Entry 9C6G (electron microscopy, 4.26 A resolution (low resolution: residue-level contacts below are approximate; hydrogen-bond / salt-bridge calls are withheld)); this record covers chains 0 and C of the 12 polymer chains in the assembly.

Chain 0:
Protein: DNA replication licensing factor MCM4
From: Homo sapiens
Notes: EC 3.6.4.12
UniProtKB: P33991 (MCM4_HUMAN); residue numbers follow UniProt; this construct covers 1-863
Chain sequence (863 residues; numbered 1 to 863; the number before each row is that of its first residue):
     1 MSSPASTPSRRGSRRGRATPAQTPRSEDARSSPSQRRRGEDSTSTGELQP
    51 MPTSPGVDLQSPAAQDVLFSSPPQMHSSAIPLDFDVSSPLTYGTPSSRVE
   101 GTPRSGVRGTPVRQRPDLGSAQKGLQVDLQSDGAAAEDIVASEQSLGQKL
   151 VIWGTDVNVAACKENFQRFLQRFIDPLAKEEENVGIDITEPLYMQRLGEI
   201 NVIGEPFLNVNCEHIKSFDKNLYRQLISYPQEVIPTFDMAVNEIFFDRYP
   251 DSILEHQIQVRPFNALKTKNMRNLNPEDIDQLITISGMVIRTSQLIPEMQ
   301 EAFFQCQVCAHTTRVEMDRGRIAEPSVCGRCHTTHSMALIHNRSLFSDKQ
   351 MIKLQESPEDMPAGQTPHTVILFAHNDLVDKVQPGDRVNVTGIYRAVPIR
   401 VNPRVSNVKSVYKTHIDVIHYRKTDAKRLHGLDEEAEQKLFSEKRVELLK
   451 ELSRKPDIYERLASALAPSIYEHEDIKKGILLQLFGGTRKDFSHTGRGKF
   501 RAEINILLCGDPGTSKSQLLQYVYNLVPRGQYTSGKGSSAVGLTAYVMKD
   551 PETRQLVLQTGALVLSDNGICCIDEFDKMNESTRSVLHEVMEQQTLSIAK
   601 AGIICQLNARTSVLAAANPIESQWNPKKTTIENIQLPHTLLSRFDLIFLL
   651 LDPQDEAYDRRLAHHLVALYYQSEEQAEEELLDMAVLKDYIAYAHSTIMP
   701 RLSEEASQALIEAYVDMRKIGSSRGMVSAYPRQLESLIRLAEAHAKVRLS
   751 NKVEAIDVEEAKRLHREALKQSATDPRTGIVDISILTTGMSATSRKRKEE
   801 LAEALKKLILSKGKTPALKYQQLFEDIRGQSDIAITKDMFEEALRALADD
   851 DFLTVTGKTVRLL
Unresolved in the structure: 1-149, 176-192, 422-440, 486-510, 619-637, 671-681, 723-727, 775-863
Curated features (UniProtKB/Swiss-Prot):
  - motif: Ser642 to Asp645 (Arginine finger)
  - binding site (ATP): Tyr471, Arg497, Lys516, Ser517, Asn618, Arg643, Arg732, Glu735
  - modified residue: Ser2 (N-acetylserine), Ser6 (Phosphoserine), Thr7 (Phosphothreonine), Thr19 (Phosphothreonine), Ser26 (Phosphoserine), Ser31 (Phosphoserine), Ser32 (Phosphoserine), Ser34 (Phosphoserine), Thr102 (Phosphothreonine), Ser105 (Phosphoserine), Thr110 (Phosphothreonine), Ser120 (Phosphoserine), Ser131 (Phosphoserine), Ser142 (Phosphoserine), Ser145 (Phosphoserine), Lys220 (N6-acetyllysine), Lys450 (N6-acetyllysine), Lys858 (N6-acetyllysine)
  - cross-link (Glycyl lysine isopeptide (Lys-Gly)): Lys439 (interchain with G-Cter in SUMO2), Lys798 (interchain with G-Cter in SUMO2)
  - mutagenesis: Gly364 (G364R: Reduced MCM complex DNA helicase activity. No effect on MCM complex formation. No effect on MCM complex ssDNA binding and ATPase activity)

Chain C:
Protein: DNA replication licensing factor MCM7
From: Homo sapiens
Notes: EC 3.6.4.12
UniProtKB: P33993 (MCM7_HUMAN); numbering as in UniProt (aligned over 1-719)
Chain sequence (719 residues; each row starts with the number of its first residue):
     1 MALKDYALEKEKVKKFLQEFYQDDELGKKQFKYGNQLVRLAHREQVALYV
    51 DLDDVAEDDPELVDSICENARRYAKLFADAVQELLPQYKEREVVNKDVLD
   101 VYIEHRLMMEQRSRDPGMVRSPQNQYPAELMRRFELYFQGPSSNKPRVIR
   151 EVRADSVGKLVTVRGIVTRVSEVKPKMVVATYTCDQCGAETYQPIQSPTF
   201 MPLIMCPSQECQTNRSGGRLYLQTRGSRFIKFQEMKMQEHSDQVPVGNIP
   251 RSITVLVEGENTRIAQPGDHVSVTGIFLPILRTGFRQVVQGLLSETYLEA
   301 HRIVKMNKSEDDESGAGELTREELRQIAEEDFYEKLAASIAPEIYGHEDV
   351 KKALLLLLVGGVDQSPRGMKIRGNINICLMGDPGVAKSQLLSYIDRLAPR
   401 SQYTTGRGSSGVGLTAAVLRDSVSGELTLEGGALVLADQGVCCIDEFDKM
   451 AEADRTAIHEVMEQQTISIAKAGILTTLNARCSILAAANPAYGRYNPRRS
   501 LEQNIQLPAALLSRFDLLWLIQDRPDRDNDLRLAQHITYVHQHSRQPPSQ
   551 FEPLDMKLMRRYIAMCREKQPMVPESLADYITAAYVEMRREAWASKDATY
   601 TSARTLLAILRLSTALARLRMVDVVEKEDVNEAIRLMEMSKDSLLGDKGQ
   651 TARTQRPADVIFATVRELVSGGRSVRFSEAEQRCVSRGFTPAQFQAALDE
   701 YEELNVWQVNASRTRITFV
Unresolved in the structure: 1-2, 115-119, 284-289, 312-319, 645-719
Disulfides: Cys442-Cys482
Curated features (UniProtKB/Swiss-Prot):
  - motif: Ser513 to Asp516 (Arginine finger)
  - binding site (ATP): Tyr345, Gly384, Ala386, Lys387, Ser388, Asn489, Arg514, Arg604
  - modified residue: Ala2 (N-acetylalanine), Ser121 (Phosphoserine), Ser314 (Phosphoserine), Ser365 (Phosphoserine), Ser500 (Phosphoserine), Ser678 (Phosphoserine)
  - cross-link (Glycyl lysine isopeptide (Lys-Gly)): Lys15 (interchain with G-Cter in SUMO2), Lys28 (interchain with G-Cter in SUMO2)

Interface between chain 0 and chain C:
Residue-residue contacts (67; chain 0 residue first):
  Asp156(0) - Val101(C)
  Asp156(0) - His105(C)
  Ser228(0) - Val98(C)
  Ser228(0) - Arg225(C)
  Tyr229(0) - Val98(C)
  Tyr229(0) - Val101(C)
  Tyr229(0) - Tyr102(C)
  Tyr229(0) - Arg225(C)
  Pro230(0) - Arg225(C)
  Gln231(0) - Arg225(C)
  Glu232(0) - Arg225(C)
  Leu274(0) - Arg263(C)
  Asn275(0) - Arg263(C)
  Pro276(0) - Pro175(C)
  Pro276(0) - Lys231(C)
  Glu277(0) - Asp97(C)
  Ile279(0) - Thr224(C)
  Ile279(0) - Arg225(C)
  Ile279(0) - Ser227(C)
  Ile279(0) - Phe229(C)
  Asp280(0) - Arg225(C)
  Gln281(0) - Val98(C)
  Arg321(0) - Asp185(C)
  Glu324(0) - Tyr221(C)
  Val327(0) - Tyr221(C)
  Gln355(0) - Leu475(C)
  Ala363(0) - Thr477(C)
  Gly364(0) - Thr477(C)
  Gln365(0) - Gln266(C)
  Thr366(0) - Glu172(C)
  Thr366(0) - Thr476(C)
  Pro367(0) - Leu475(C)
  His368(0) - Glu172(C)
  Arg395(0) - Thr224(C)
  Ala396(0) - Thr224(C)
  Ser406(0) - Met201(C)
  Ser406(0) - Pro202(C)
  Asn407(0) - Thr199(C)
  Asn407(0) - Phe200(C)
  Val408(0) - Thr199(C)
  Val408(0) - Phe200(C)
  Val408(0) - Pro202(C)
  Lys409(0) - Pro198(C)
  Lys409(0) - Phe200(C)
  Lys409(0) - Glu426(C)
  Ser410(0) - Lys176(C)
  Ser410(0) - Met177(C)
  Ser410(0) - Ile195(C)
  Ser410(0) - Ser197(C)
  Ser410(0) - Pro198(C)
  Ser410(0) - Phe200(C)
  Val411(0) - Lys174(C)
  Val411(0) - Pro175(C)
  Tyr412(0) - Pro175(C)
  Tyr412(0) - Met177(C)
  Tyr412(0) - Phe200(C)
  Ser517(0) - Arg514(C)
  Gln521(0) - Thr466(C)
  Tyr524(0) - Ser468(C)
  Gln531(0) - Ser468(C)
  Tyr532(0) - Glu463(C)
  Tyr546(0) - Lys471(C)
  Asp652(0) - Trp593(C)
  Glu656(0) - Val586(C)
  Asp659(0) - Arg589(C)
  Ala663(0) - Leu606(C)
  Leu666(0) - Leu606(C)
Interface residues without a listed pair, chain 0 (52 interface residues in all): Trp153, Asn273, Gly513, Lys536, Glu552, Arg660, Leu662, His664, Val667
Interface residues without a listed pair, chain C (52 interface residues in all): Leu99, Arg133, Leu222, Gln223, Phe232, Val418, Leu429, Glu452, Ala470, Gln506, Asp579, Thr582, Leu610

Overview:
Chain 0 and chain C each contribute 52 residues to their interface. UniProt lists 8 ATP-binding residues and
one mutagenesis site on chain 0; 8 ATP-binding residues on chain C.
Chain 0 is DNA replication licensing factor MCM4 and chain C is DNA replication licensing factor MCM7, both
from Homo sapiens; the structure, Mcm double hexamer from human, was determined by electron microscopy.
